PDB entry 2IYF | X-ray diffraction, 1.70 A resolution | chain A

Chain A:
Protein: Oleandomycin glycosyltransferase
From: Streptomyces antibioticus
Notes: EC 2.4.1.-
UniProtKB: Q3HTL6 (Q3HTL6_STRAT); residues 0-414 here correspond to UniProt positions 1-415 (UniProt number = residue number + 1)
Amino-acid sequence (415 residues; row label = number of the first residue in the row; numbering starts at 0):
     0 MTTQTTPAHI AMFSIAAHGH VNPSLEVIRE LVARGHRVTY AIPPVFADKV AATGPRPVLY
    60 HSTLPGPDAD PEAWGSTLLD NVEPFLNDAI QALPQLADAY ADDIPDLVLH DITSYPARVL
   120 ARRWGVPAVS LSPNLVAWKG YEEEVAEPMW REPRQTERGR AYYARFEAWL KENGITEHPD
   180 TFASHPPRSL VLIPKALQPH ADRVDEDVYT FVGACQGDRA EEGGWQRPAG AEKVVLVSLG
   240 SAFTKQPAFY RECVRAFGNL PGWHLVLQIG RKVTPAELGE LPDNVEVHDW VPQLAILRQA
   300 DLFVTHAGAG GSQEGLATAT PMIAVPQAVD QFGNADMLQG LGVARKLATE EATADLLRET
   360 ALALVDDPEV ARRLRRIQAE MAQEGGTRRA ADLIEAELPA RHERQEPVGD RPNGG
Not modelled in the structure: 0-6, 216-220, 244, 270-272, 400-414
Sequence notes: conflict Pro-54 (Ala55 in Q3HTL6)
Residues lining bound ligands:
  - erythromycin a (ERY): Ala-16, His-19, Trp-73, Asn-80, Val-81, Phe-84, Ile-111, Thr-112, Tyr-114, Arg-117, Asn-133, Leu-134, Val-135, Ala-136, Tyr-140, Ala-182, Ser-183, Asp-329
  - UDP (uridine-5'-diphosphate): Ser-237, Gly-239, Ser-240, Ala-241, Gln-267, Trp-289, Val-290, Gln-292, His-305, Gly-307, Ala-308, Gly-309, Gly-310, Glu-313, Gln-330
What the authors report for this chain:
  - binding site for UDP: Ser-240, Trp-289, His-305, Gly-310
  - mutagenesis - D329A: abolished catalytic activity
  - mutagenesis - D329E: abolished catalytic activity on UDP-Gal
  - mutagenesis - D329E: decreased catalytic activity on UDP-Glc
  - conformationally variable residues (order/disorder transition): Asp-329
  - binding site for erythromycin a: Ser-183

Overview:
Chain A binds erythromycin a and UDP. The paper reports a binding site for UDP at Ser-240, Trp-289 and His-305
among others; D329A abolishes catalytic activity.
Chain A is Oleandomycin glycosyltransferase (Streptomyces antibioticus); the structure, The crystal structure
of macrolide glycosyltransferases: A blueprint for antibiotic engineering, was determined by X-ray
diffraction, deposited together with 2IYA.
